PDB entry 9CYL | X-ray diffraction, 4.66 A resolution (low resolution: residue-level contacts below are approximate; hydrogen-bond / salt-bridge calls are withheld) | chains A and L of the 4 polymer chains in the assembly

== Chain A ==
Name: H-2 class II histocompatibility antigen, A-B alpha chain
Organism: Mus musculus
UniProt: P14434 (HA2B_MOUSE); numbering as in UniProt (aligned over 24-218)
Chain sequence (195 residues; row label = number of the first residue in the row):
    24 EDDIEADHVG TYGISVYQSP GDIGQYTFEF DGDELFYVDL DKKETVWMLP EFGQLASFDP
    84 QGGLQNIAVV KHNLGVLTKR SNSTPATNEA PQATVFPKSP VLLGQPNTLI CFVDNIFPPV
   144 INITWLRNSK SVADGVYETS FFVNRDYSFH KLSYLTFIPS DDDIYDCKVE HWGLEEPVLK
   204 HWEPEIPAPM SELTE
Not modelled in the structure: 24-25, 211-218
Disulfides: C134-C190
Covalently attached groups: N-acetylglucosamine (NAG) linked to N145
UniProt features mapped onto this chain:
  - region: E206 to E218 (Connecting peptide)
  - glycosylation: N145 (N-linked (GlcNAc...) asparagine)

== Chain L ==
Name: Secreted lymphocyte activation gene 3 protein
Organism: Mus musculus
UniProt: Q61790 (LAG3_MOUSE); numbering as in UniProt; present here: 23-68, 91-254
Chain sequence (210 residues; numbered 23 to 254; 22 numbers in that range are skipped by the numbering (no residue carries them; nothing is unmodelled there); the number before each row is that of its first residue):
    23 SGPGKELPVV WAQEGAPVHL PCSLKSPNLD PNFLRRGGVI WQHQPD
    91 SGGRYTVLSV APGGLRSGRQ PLHPHVQLEE RGLQRGDFSL WLRPALRTDA GEYHATVRLP
   151 NRALSCSLRL RVGQASMIAS PSGVLKLSDW VLLNCSFSRP DRPVSVHWFQ GQNRVPVYNS
   211 PRHFLAETFL LLPQVSPLDS GTWGCVLTYR DGFNVSITYN LKVL
Not modelled in the structure: 23-27, 91-93
Disulfides: C44-C156, C185-C235
Covalently attached groups: N-acetylglucosamine (NAG) linked to N184, N244
UniProt features mapped onto this chain:
  - glycosylation (N-linked (GlcNAc...) asparagine): N184, N244
  - mutagenesis: R94 (R94E: Decreased binding to MHC class II), Y95 (Y95F: No significant effect on MHC class II-binding), R121 (R121A: No significant effect on MHC class II-binding)

== Chain A / chain L interface ==
Contacting residue pairs (18):
  T117(A) - G103(L)
  T117(A) - G104(L)
  T117(A) - L105(L)
  V118(A) - G103(L)
  E198(A) - R121(L)
  E199(A) - R121(L)
  V201(A) - Q124(L)
  L202(A) - R57(L)
  K203(A) - P102(L)
  K203(A) - G103(L)
  K203(A) - G104(L)
  K203(A) - E120(L)
  H204(A) - N54(L)
  H204(A) - R57(L)
  H204(A) - R58(L)
  W205(A) - G103(L)
  I209(A) - R58(L)
  I209(A) - P102(L)
Interface residues without a listed pair, chain A (13 interface residues in all): Q115, L197, E206

== Overview ==
13 residues of chain A and 10 residues of chain L are in contact. Covalently linked N-acetylglucosamine: at
N145(A). N-acetylglucosamine is covalently linked to N184(L) and N244(L). From UniProt: 3 mutagenesis sites on
chain L.
Chain A is H-2 class II histocompatibility antigen, A-B alpha chain and chain L is Secreted lymphocyte
activation gene 3 protein, both from Mus musculus; the structure, Structure of LAG3 loop1 deletion bound to
the MHC class II molecule I-A(b), was determined by X-ray diffraction together with 9CYM from the same study.
